PDB entry 7UWK | electron microscopy, 4.40 A resolution (low resolution: residue-level contacts below are approximate; hydrogen-bond / salt-bridge calls are withheld) | chains E and K of the 12 polymer chains in the assembly

[Chain E]
Name: Interleukin-25
From: Homo sapiens
UniProtKB: Q9H293 (IL25_HUMAN); residues 30-177 here = UniProt positions 30-177
Chain sequence (188 residues; row label = number of the first residue in the row):
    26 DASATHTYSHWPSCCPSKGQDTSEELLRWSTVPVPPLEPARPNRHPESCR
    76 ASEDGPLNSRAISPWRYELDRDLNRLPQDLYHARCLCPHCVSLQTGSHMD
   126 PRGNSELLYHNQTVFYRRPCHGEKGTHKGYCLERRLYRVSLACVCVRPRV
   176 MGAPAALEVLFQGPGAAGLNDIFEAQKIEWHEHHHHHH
Unresolved in the structure: 26-81, 178-213
Construct notes: expression tag (26-29, 178-213)
Curated features (UniProtKB/Swiss-Prot):
  - glycosylation: N136 (N-linked (GlcNAc...) asparagine)
Disulfides: C110-C168, C115-C170
Reported in the primary citation:
  - mutagenesis - Y92A (3 log-fold), L98A, L101A, Y106A, Y134A, M176A: decreased signaling

[Chain K]
Name: Interleukin-17 receptor B
From: Homo sapiens
UniProtKB: Q9NRM6 (I17RB_HUMAN); residue numbers follow UniProt; this construct covers 18-288
Chain sequence (305 residues; numbered 18 to 322; the number before each row is that of its first residue):
    18 REPTVQCGSETGPSPEWMLQHDLIPGDLRDLRVEPVTTSVATGDYSILMN
    68 VSWVLRADASIRLLKATKICVTGKSNFQSYSCVRCNYTEAFQTQTRPSGG
   118 KWTFSYIGFPVELNTVYFIGAHNIPNANMNEDGPSMSVNFTSPGCLDHIM
   168 KYKKKCVKAGSLWDPNITACKKNEETVEVNFTTTPLGNRYMALIQHSTII
   218 GFSQVFEPHQKKQTRASVVIPVTGDSEGATVQLTPYFPTCGSDCIRHKGT
   268 VVLCPQTGVPFPLDNNKSKPGAAALEVLFQGPGAAEDQVDPRLIDGKHHH
   318 HHHHH
Unresolved in the structure: 18, 58-61, 225-226, 241-243, 272-322
Construct notes: expression tag (289-322)
Curated features (UniProtKB/Swiss-Prot):
  - glycosylation (N-linked (GlcNAc...) asparagine): N67, N103, N156, N183, N197, N283
Disulfides: C24-C102, C87-C99, C162-C173, C187-C271, C257-C261
Reported in the primary citation:
  - mutagenesis - L40A/R46E: decreased binding to IL-17RB-IL-17RB homodimerization
  - mutagenesis - D75A/R79E, E148R: unchanged binding to IL-17RB-IL-17RB homodimerization
  - mutagenesis - L40A/R46E, D75A/R79E: decreased signaling
  - mutagenesis - E148R: unchanged signaling

[Chain E / chain K interface]
Residue-residue contacts - 29 pairs, chain E then chain K:
  H114(E) with Y253(K)
  P126(E) with L210(K)
  R127(E) with T215(K); I216(K)
  N129(E) with S259(K)
  S130(E) with S259(K)
  E131(E) with N93(K); D260(K)
  L132(E) with N93(K)
  Y134(E) with N93(K); Q95(K)
  H135(E) with Q95(K)
  R163(E) with F94(K)
  P173(E) with R263(K)
  R174(E) with N131(K); D260(K); I262(K); R263(K)
  V175(E) with L163(K); R263(K); H264(K); K265(K)
  M176(E) with C162(K); L163(K); I262(K); R263(K); H264(K); K265(K)
  G177(E) with K265(K)
Other interface residues (no listed pair), chain E (16 interface residues in all): V171
Other interface residues (no listed pair), chain K (18 interface residues in all): S178, C261
Interface features reported in the paper:
  - hot spots on chain E (mutagenesis) - Y92A (3 log-fold), M176A: decreased signaling with Interleukin-17 receptor B (chain K)

[In short]
16 residues of chain E and 18 residues of chain K are in contact. From the paper: Y92A, L98A and L101A of
chain E, among others, reduce signaling; L40A/R46E and D75A/R79E of chain K reduce signaling; 9 substitutions
were tested in all.
Chain E is Interleukin-25 and chain K is Interleukin-17 receptor B, both from Homo sapiens; the structure,
Structure of the higher-order IL-25-IL-17RB complex, was determined by electron microscopy together with 7UWJ,
7UWL, 7UWM and 7UWN from the same study.
